PDB entry 3ZFM | X-ray diffraction, 2.27 A resolution | chain A

== Chain A ==
Protein: Ephrin type-B receptor 2
From: Homo sapiens
Notes: EC 2.7.10.1; fragment: kinase domain, residues 604-898
UniProtKB: P29323 (EPHB2_HUMAN); residue numbers follow UniProt; this construct covers 604-898
Amino-acid sequence (298 residues; numbered 601 to 898; the number before each row is that of its first residue):
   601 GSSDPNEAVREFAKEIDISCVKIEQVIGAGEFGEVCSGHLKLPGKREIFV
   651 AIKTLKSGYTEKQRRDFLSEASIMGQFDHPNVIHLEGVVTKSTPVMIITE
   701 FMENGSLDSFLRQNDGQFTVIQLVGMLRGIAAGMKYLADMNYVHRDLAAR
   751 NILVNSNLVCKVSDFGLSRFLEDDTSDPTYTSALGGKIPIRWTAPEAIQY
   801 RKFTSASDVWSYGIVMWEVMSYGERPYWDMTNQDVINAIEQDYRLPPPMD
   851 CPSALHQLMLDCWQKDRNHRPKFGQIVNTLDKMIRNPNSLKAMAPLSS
Disordered / not traced: 601-614, 628-631, 656-659, 766-788, 895-898
Sequence notes: expression tag (601-603)
Curated features (UniProtKB/Swiss-Prot):
  - active site: Asp746 (Proton acceptor)
  - binding site (ATP): Ile627 to Val635, Lys653
  - cross-link: Lys891 (Glycyl lysine isopeptide (Lys-Gly) (interchain with G-Cter in ubiquitin))
  - natural variant: Val650 (V650A: In prostate cancer), His679 (H679N: In prostate cancer), Arg745 (R745C: In BDPLT22), Met883 (M883V: In prostate cancer)
  - mutagenesis: Lys787 (K787R: No loss of ubiquitination by RNF186), Lys891 (K891R: Complete loss of ubiquitination by RNF186)
From the paper describing this entry:
  - specificity-determining residues: Ser706 (proposed by the authors, not directly observed)

== Overview ==
Curated annotation (UniProt) lists active-site residue Asp746, 10 ATP-binding residues and 2 mutagenesis
sites. The paper reports the specificity determinant Ser706.
Chain A is Ephrin type-B receptor 2 (Homo sapiens); the structure, Crystal structure of EphB2, was determined
by X-ray diffraction together with 3ZFX, 3ZFY and 3ZEW from the same study.
